PDB entry 4JPA | X-ray diffraction, 2.00 A resolution | chains A and B

== Chain A (and B) ==
Molecule: Collagenase 3
Organism: Homo sapiens
Notes: EC 3.4.24.-; chain B of this document is another copy of the same molecule, construct and numbering; everything in this record applies to it too
UniProt: P45452 (MMP13_HUMAN); residue numbers follow UniProt; this construct covers 103-274
Chain sequence (173 residues; row label = number of the first residue in the row):
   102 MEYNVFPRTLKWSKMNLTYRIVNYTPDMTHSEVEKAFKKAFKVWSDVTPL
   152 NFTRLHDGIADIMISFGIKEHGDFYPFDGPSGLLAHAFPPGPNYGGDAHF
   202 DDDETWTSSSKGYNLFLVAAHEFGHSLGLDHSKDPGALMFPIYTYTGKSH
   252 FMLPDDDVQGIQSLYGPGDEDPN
Disordered / not traced: 102-103, 247-250, 273-274 (chain B: 102-103, 270-274)
Differences from the reference sequence: expression tag (102)
Metal / ion sites: Na+: Asp128, Asp203, Glu205; Ca2+ site 1: Asp162, Asn194, Gly196, Asp198; Zn2+ site 1: His172, Asp174, His187, His200; Ca2+ site 2: Asp179, Gly180, Ser182, Leu184, Asp202, Glu205; Zn2+ site 2: His222, His226, His232 (together with AZ6)
Ligand contacts: AZ6 (3-[({2-[4-({[(4S)-4-methyl-2,5-dioxoimidazolidin-4-yl]methyl}sulfonyl)piperazin-1-yl]pyrimidin-5-yl}oxy)methyl]benzonitrile): Gly183, Leu184, Leu185, Ala186, His187, Ala188, Leu218, Val219, His222, Glu223, His226, His232, Gly237, Ala238, Leu239, Phe241, Pro242, Ile243, Tyr244, Thr245, Tyr246, Phe252, Pro255
Swiss-Prot annotation at these positions:
  - active site: Glu223
  - binding site (Ca(2+)): Asp128, Asp162, Asp179, Gly180, Ser182, Leu184, Asn194, Gly196, Asp198, Asp202, Asp203, Glu205
  - binding site (Zn(2+)): His172, Asp174, His187, His200, His222, His226, His232, Met240
  - glycosylation (N-linked (GlcNAc...) asparagine): Asn117, Asn152
  - natural variant: Trp207 (W207G: In MDST), His232 (H232N: In MANDP1)
  - mutagenesis: Glu223 (E223A: Abolishes enzyme activity)

== How chain A and chain B interact ==
Residue-residue contacts - 53 pairs, chain A then chain B:
  Tyr104(A) with Ser233(B); Asp257(B), hydrogen bond (backbone-side chain); Gln260(B); Gly261(B); Ser264(B)
  Asn105(A) with Leu230(B); Asp231(B), hydrogen bond (backbone-backbone); His232(B); Ser233(B)
  Val106(A) with Gly229(B); Leu230(B), hydrophobic; Asp231(B); Ser264(B); Leu265(B), hydrophobic
  Phe107(A) with Arg109(B); Leu111(B); Pro190(B), hydrophobic; His226(B); Gly229(B), hydrogen bond (backbone-backbone); Leu230(B); Asp231(B)
  Pro108(A) with Arg109(B); Leu111(B)
  Arg109(A) with Arg109(B); Leu111(B)
  Thr110(A) with Val106(B)
  Leu111(A) with Phe107(B); Arg109(B)
  Gly173(A) with Phe175(B)
  Asp174(A) with Phe175(B)
  Phe175(A) with Gly173(B); Phe175(B), hydrophobic
  Pro190(A) with Phe107(B), hydrophobic
  Pro193(A) with Tyr176(B)
  Asn194(A) with Tyr176(B)
  Tyr195(A) with Asp174(B), hydrogen bond (side chain-backbone); Phe175(B); Tyr176(B)
  His226(A) with Phe107(B)
  Gly229(A) with Val106(B); Phe107(B), hydrogen bond (backbone-backbone)
  Leu230(A) with Asn105(B); Phe107(B)
  Asp231(A) with Asn105(B), hydrogen bond (backbone-backbone); Val106(B); Phe107(B)
  His232(A) with Asn105(B), hydrogen bond (backbone-side chain)
  Ser233(A) with Tyr104(B)
  Asp257(A) with Tyr104(B), hydrogen bond (side chain-backbone)
  Gln260(A) with Tyr104(B)
  Gly261(A) with Tyr104(B)
  Ser264(A) with Tyr104(B)
  Leu265(A) with Val106(B), hydrophobic
Interface residues without a listed pair, chain B (24 interface residues in all): Pro108, Lys234

== Summary ==
26 residues of chain A and 24 residues of chain B are in contact, with 8 hydrogen bonds. Polar contacts
include Tyr104(A)-Asp257(B), Tyr195(A)-Asp174(B) and His232(A)-Asn105(B). Ligands of chain A: compound AZ6.
Both chains are Collagenase 3 (Homo sapiens). Entry 4JPA (Mmp13 in complex with a piperazine hydantoin ligand)
was determined by X-ray diffraction.
